5JME - chains A and G of the 9 polymer chains in the assembly; structure by X-ray diffraction, 2.34 A resolution.

Chain A:
Molecule: Soluble acetylcholine receptor
From: Aplysia californica
UniProtKB: Q8WSF8 (Q8WSF8_APLCA); residues 1-219 here correspond to UniProt positions 18-236 (UniProt number = residue number + 17)
Amino-acid sequence (230 residues; numbered -8 to 221; the number before each row is that of its first residue; numbers below 1 keep their minus sign (Asp-8 is residue -8)):
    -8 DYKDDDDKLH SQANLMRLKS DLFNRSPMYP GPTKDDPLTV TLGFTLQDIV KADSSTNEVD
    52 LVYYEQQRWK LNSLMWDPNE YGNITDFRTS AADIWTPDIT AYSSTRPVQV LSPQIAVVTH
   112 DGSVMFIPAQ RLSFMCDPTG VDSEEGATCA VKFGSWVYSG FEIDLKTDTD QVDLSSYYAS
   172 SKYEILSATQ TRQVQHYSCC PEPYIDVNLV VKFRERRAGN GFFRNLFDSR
Unresolved in the structure: -8 to -3, 16-19, 207-221
Sequence notes: expression tag (-8 to 0, 220-221)
Cystine bridges: Cys127-Cys140, Cys190-Cys191

Chain G:
Molecule: alpha-conotoxin PeIA from Conus pergrandis
Amino-acid sequence (17 residues; each row starts with the number of its first residue):
     1 GCCSHPACSV NHPELCX
Modified residues: NH2 (amino group) at position 17
Cystine bridges: Cys2-Cys8, Cys3-Cys16

Chain A / chain G interface:
Residue-residue contacts (21):
  Tyr93(A) - His5(G)
  Ser146(A) - Ala7(G)
  Trp147(A) - Pro6(G)
  Trp147(A) - Ala7(G)  hydrogen bond (backbone-backbone)
  Val148(A) - Asn11(G)
  Tyr149(A) - Ala7(G)
  Tyr188(A) - Gly1(G)
  Tyr188(A) - Cys2(G)
  Tyr188(A) - His5(G)
  Tyr188(A) - Cys8(G)  hydrophobic
  Cys190(A) - Cys2(G)  hydrophobic
  Cys190(A) - Leu15(G)  hydrophobic
  Cys191(A) - Cys2(G)  hydrophobic
  Cys191(A) - Cys8(G)  hydrophobic
  Cys191(A) - His12(G)  hydrogen bond
  Glu193(A) - His12(G)  salt bridge
  Tyr195(A) - His5(G)
  Tyr195(A) - Ala7(G)
  Tyr195(A) - Cys8(G)
  Tyr195(A) - Asn11(G)
  Tyr195(A) - His12(G)
Other interface residues (no listed pair), chain G (10 interface residues in all): Val10

Summary:
The chain A/chain G interface involves 10 residues from each chain; the contacts include 2 hydrogen bonds and
1 salt bridge. Among the polar pairs are Glu193(A)-His12(G), Cys191(A)-His12(G) and Trp147(A)-Ala7(G).
Chain A is Soluble acetylcholine receptor (Aplysia californica) and chain G is alpha-conotoxin PeIA from Conus
pergrandis; the structure, Crystal structure of acetylcholine binding protein (AChBP) from Aplysia Californica
in complex with alpha-conotoxin PeIA, was determined by X-ray diffraction.
